6RIH - chains A and B; structure by X-ray diffraction, 2.15 A resolution.

Chain A (and B):
Molecule: D-3-phosphoglycerate dehydrogenase
From: Homo sapiens
Notes: EC 1.1.1.95, 1.1.1.399, 1.1.1.37; fragment: catalytic domain; chain B of this document is another copy of the same molecule, construct and numbering; everything in this record applies to it too
Reference sequence: O43175 (SERA_HUMAN); residues 3-314 here correspond to UniProt positions 4-315 (UniProt number = residue number + 1)
Sequence (314 residues; each row starts with the number of its first residue):
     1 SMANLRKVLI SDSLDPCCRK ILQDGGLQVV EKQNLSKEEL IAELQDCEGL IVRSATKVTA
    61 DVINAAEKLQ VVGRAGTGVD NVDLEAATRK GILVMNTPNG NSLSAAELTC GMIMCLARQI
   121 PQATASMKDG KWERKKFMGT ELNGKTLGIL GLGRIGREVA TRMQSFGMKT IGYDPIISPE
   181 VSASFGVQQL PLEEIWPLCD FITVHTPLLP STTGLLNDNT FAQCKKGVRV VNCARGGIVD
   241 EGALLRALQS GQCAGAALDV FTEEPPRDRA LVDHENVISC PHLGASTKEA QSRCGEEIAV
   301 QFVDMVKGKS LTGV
Unresolved in the structure: 1-4, 307-314 (chain B: 1-4, 23-25, 44-46, 307-314)
Sequence notes: expression tag (1-2)
Ligand contacts: K4T (N-cyclopropyl-2-methyl-5-phenyl-pyrazole-3-carboxamide): L150, G151, L152, G153, Y173, D174, P175, I176, I177, L192, T206, P207, L209, T212, L215
Swiss-Prot annotation at these positions:
  - active site: R235, E264, H282 (Proton donor)
  - binding site (NAD(+)): T77, R154, I155, D174, T206, C233 to R235, D259, H282 to A285
  - modified residue: S13 (Phosphoserine), K20 (N6-acetyllysine), K57 (N6-acetyllysine), T77 (Phosphothreonine)
  - cross-link: K20 (Glycyl lysine isopeptide (Lys-Gly) (interchain with G-Cter in SUMO1))

Chain A / chain B interface:
Pairs across the interface - 132 pairs, chain A then chain B:
  L103(A) with E141(B); N143(B)
  S104(A) with R118(B), hydrogen bond (backbone-side chain); E141(B), hydrogen bond
  E107(A) with M114(B); R118(B); E141(B); L142(B), hydrogen bond (side chain-backbone); N143(B), hydrogen bond (side chain-backbone)
  L108(A) with R118(B)
  C110(A) with F166(B), hydrophobic
  G111(A) with M114(B); I120(B)
  M114(A) with C110(B); G111(B); M114(B), hydrophobic; F166(B), hydrophobic
  C115(A) with C115(B), hydrogen bond; I120(B), hydrophobic
  R118(A) with S104(B), hydrogen bond (side chain-backbone); L108(B); L283(B), hydrogen bond (side chain-backbone); G284(B), hydrogen bond (side chain-backbone); T287(B)
  I120(A) with G111(B); M112(B), hydrophobic; C115(B), hydrophobic
  P121(A) with P121(B), hydrophobic; T124(B)
  A123(A) with S279(B); C280(B), hydrophobic; P281(B); L283(B), hydrophobic
  T124(A) with P121(B); I278(B); S279(B), hydrogen bond (side chain-backbone)
  M127(A) with F261(B), hydrophobic; R269(B), hydrogen bond (backbone-side chain); V272(B); S279(B); P281(B)
  K128(A) with V272(B), hydrogen bond (side chain-backbone); D273(B); H274(B), hydrogen bond (side chain-backbone); V277(B), hydrogen bond (side chain-backbone)
  G130(A) with R269(B)
  W132(A) with E264(B); P265(B), hydrophobic; P266(B); P281(B), hydrophobic; H282(B)
  E133(A) with P281(B)
  R134(A) with R53(B); S54(B); P281(B), hydrogen bond (side chain-backbone); H282(B), hydrogen bond (side chain-backbone); L283(B); S286(B)
  K135(A) with Q33(B), hydrogen bond; N34(B)
  F137(A) with L283(B), hydrophobic; S286(B)
  M138(A) with S286(B); T287(B); K288(B); Q291(B)
  G139(A) with S286(B), hydrogen bond (backbone-backbone); T287(B); K288(B), hydrogen bond (backbone-backbone)
  T140(A) with T287(B); E289(B)
  E141(A) with L103(B); S104(B), hydrogen bond; E107(B); T287(B); E289(B), hydrogen bond (backbone-side chain); R293(B), salt bridge
  L142(A) with E107(B), hydrogen bond (backbone-side chain)
  N143(A) with L103(B); E107(B), hydrogen bond (backbone-side chain)
  K145(A) with E289(B), salt bridge
  R162(A) with S165(B); F166(B)
  S165(A) with R162(B), hydrogen bond (side chain-backbone); S165(B), hydrogen bond
  F166(A) with E107(B); C110(B), hydrophobic; R162(B); F166(B), hydrophobic
  F261(A) with M127(B), hydrophobic; W132(B), hydrophobic
  E264(A) with W132(B)
  P265(A) with W132(B), hydrophobic
  P266(A) with W132(B)
  R269(A) with M127(B), hydrogen bond (side chain-backbone); G130(B)
  V272(A) with M127(B); K128(B), hydrogen bond (backbone-side chain)
  D273(A) with K128(B)
  H274(A) with K128(B), hydrogen bond (backbone-side chain)
  V277(A) with K128(B)
  I278(A) with I120(B), hydrophobic; T124(B)
  S279(A) with A123(B); T124(B), hydrogen bond (backbone-side chain); M127(B)
  C280(A) with A123(B), hydrophobic; M127(B)
  P281(A) with M127(B); W132(B); E133(B); R134(B)
  H282(A) with W132(B)
  L283(A) with R118(B), hydrogen bond (backbone-side chain); R134(B); F137(B)
  G284(A) with R118(B), hydrogen bond (backbone-side chain)
  S286(A) with F137(B); M138(B); G139(B), hydrogen bond (backbone-backbone)
  T287(A) with R118(B); M138(B); G139(B); T140(B); E141(B)
  K288(A) with M138(B); G139(B), hydrogen bond (backbone-backbone)
  E289(A) with T140(B); E141(B), hydrogen bond (side chain-backbone); K145(B), salt bridge
  Q291(A) with M138(B)
  R293(A) with E141(B), salt bridge
Also at the interface, not in a pair above, chain A (60 interface residues in all): D80, M112, K131, T161, D259, E275, A285
Also at the interface, not in a pair above, chain B (62 interface residues in all): S13, T161, E275, A285, A290

Summary:
Chain A and chain B form an interface of 60 and 62 residues respectively, with 33 hydrogen bonds and 4 salt
bridges. Polar contacts include E141(A)-R293(B), K145(A)-E289(B) and S104(A)-R118(B). Ligands of chain A:
compound K4T.
Chain A and chain B are both D-3-phosphoglycerate dehydrogenase (Homo sapiens); the structure, Crystal
structure of PHGDH in complex with compound 9, was determined by X-ray diffraction together with 6CWA, 6RJ2,
6RJ3, 6RJ5 and 6RJ6 from the same study.
